6HIX - chains AW and AA of the 91 polymer chains in the assembly; structure by electron microscopy, 3.39 A resolution.

Chain AW:
Molecule: ul22m
From: Trypanosoma brucei brucei
Reference sequence: C9ZSI8 (C9ZSI8_TRYB9); residue numbers follow UniProt; this construct covers 1-278
Chain sequence (278 residues; numbered 1 to 278; the number before each row is that of its first residue):
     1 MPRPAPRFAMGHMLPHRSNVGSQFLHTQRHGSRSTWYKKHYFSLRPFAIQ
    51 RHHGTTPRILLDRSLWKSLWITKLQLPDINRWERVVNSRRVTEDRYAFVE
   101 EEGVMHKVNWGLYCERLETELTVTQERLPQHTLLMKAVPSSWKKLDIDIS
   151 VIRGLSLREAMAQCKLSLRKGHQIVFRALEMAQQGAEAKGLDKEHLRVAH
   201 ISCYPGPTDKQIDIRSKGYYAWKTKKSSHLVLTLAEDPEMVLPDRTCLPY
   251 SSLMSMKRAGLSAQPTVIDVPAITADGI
Not modelled in the structure: 1, 278

Chain AA:
Molecule: 12S rRNA
From: Trypanosoma brucei brucei
Sequence (1178 nucleotides; numbered 1 to 1178 plus 5 insertion-coded residues; 5 numbers in that range are skipped by the numbering (no residue carries them; nothing is unmodelled there); the number before each row is that of its first residue; a row labelled like 455A-455E holds insertion residues (455A, then the next letters in order)):
     1 AUUUUACCAAUUAAGAAGAAUAUUAUAAUAAUGGGUGUCUUAUAUUUUAA
    51 AUAAAUAUUUAAAUUCCGUGUAGUAAAUUUAUUAUUUGUAUUAUUUAUAU
   101 AAUAGGUGUAUUAUAUUUAAAUUUUAAAUUUGUUGUUUUAUAUUUAGAUA
   151 CAUAUUUAUAGAUUAAUAUAUUUAAAUAAUAUUUUAAAAUUUAUUGAACU
   201 GUAAUUAUUAGUUUAAUAUUUUUAGUUUGAUGUUGAAAUAUUUAAUUAAA
   251 GAUGUUACAGUUGUUCUAUAUGUACCAAAUAAAUAUAGUAAGAUUAUUUU
   301 AGUUGAAUUAAUAAAUAAAUAUUUAUUUUUCUUUGUAAAUAUUAUGAACA
   351 AUUUAAAAAUUAAUCUGUUUAACUAAAAUGUUAUAUAUAAUAAUCUAAGU
   401 UAAUUUGAAUAUUAAAAGUACAAGUAUAAUUUGUAAUUCUAAAGUAUA
   454 UU
455A-455E AAUGG
   456 UAUAUUUUUAGUAGGUAAAUGAAAAGUAUAAAUGGAUAUAACUUAAUAUU
   506 UAAUAUUUGUUUAAUGAAAAGUAUUUUAUUAUUAUAUUGUAUAGUAUUAU
   556 UAUAGUGUAUAGUUUUUUAAAAAUAUAAAAAUAUUGUUAAUAAAAUUAUC
   606 GUAUUUUAAGUGCGUUAAUUAAAUGCGUUUAUCUAAGAUAAUUAUUUAAG
   656 AUUAUUCUUGUAAAUAUAUUUAAAUAUUAAUAAUUCUUAAAAUAAAGAAA
   706 CAUCCUCAAUUGCAAUAUUAUUGUAGCAUAGUAAUUUCUUAACUAAGUAU
   756 UUAAUUUUUCCAUAGAAAAUUUUUAAAUUACAAGAAAGAAAAUAAAGUAU
   806 GAAUUAAUAUCAAAAUUUUAAUAAAAAUUAAAAAAUUAAAAUAGGGCAAG
   856 UCCUACUCUCCUUUACAAAAGAAACAUUAUGAUAUGUAAUUGUAUGUUUG
   906 AUUGGGGCAAUACUAUAUUUAUUUAUAUAGCAUAAGAACUAUAUUCUUUG
   956 AAAUUAUAAAAGGUUCGAGCAGGUUAACAAGCAUUAAAAAUAAAUGUGUU
  1006 UCAUCGUCUACUUAUUACCAUGAUUGAUUGUUCAUCAAAAUAGUAAUUCG
  1056 UUAGUUGGGUUAAAAUCGUUGUAAAGCAGAUUUGUUUAUAUAUUUAAUUU
  1106 UUAUAAUUAAUAAUAAUUAAUAUAAGUACGCAAGGAUUGAUUAUUGAAAA
  1156 AAGAAAGAAGAAUAUAAUUUAUA
Not modelled in the structure: 199-276, 304-316, 345-368, 455A-455E, 584-793, 849-874, 894-943, 956-1095, 1117-1155, 1177-1178
Sequence notes: conflict A448 (U1811 in 343546), A622 (U1985 in 343546), A636 (G1999 in 343546), G702 (A2065 in 343546), C706 (U2069 in 343546), C743 (G2106 in 343546), G752 (A2115 in 343546), U757 (A2120 in 343546), U760 (G2123 in 343546), U762 (G2125 in 343546), G789 (C2152 in 343546), G793 (U2156 in 343546), A875 (G2238 in 343546), G876 (A2239 in 343546), A877 (G2240 in 343546)

How chain AW and chain AA interact:
Residue-residue contacts (147; chain AW residue first):
  Pro2(AW) with A154(AA), base contact; A178(AA), phosphate contact
  Arg3(AW) with C151(AA), hydrogen bond to the base; A154(AA), base contact; A178(AA), hydrogen bond to the phosphate; A179(AA), salt bridge to the phosphate
  Pro4(AW) with U153(AA), sugar contact; A154(AA), base contact
  Ala5(AW) with U153(AA), base contact
  Pro6(AW) with C151(AA), base contact; U153(AA), base contact
  Arg7(AW) with U153(AA), hydrogen bond to the base
  Phe8(AW) with C151(AA), base contact
  Met10(AW) with U482(AA), base contact
  His12(AW) with U482(AA), phosphate contact
  His16(AW) with G147(AA), salt bridge to the phosphate; U295(AA), base contact
  Arg17(AW) with A148(AA), phosphate contact; U149(AA), salt bridge to the phosphate; U295(AA), hydrogen bond to the base
  Ser18(AW) with A148(AA), sugar contact; U149(AA), sugar contact; U295(AA), base contact; A296(AA), base contact
  Asn19(AW) with A148(AA), sugar contact; U149(AA), sugar contact; A150(AA), phosphate contact; U294(AA), hydrogen bond to the sugar; U295(AA), hydrogen bond to the phosphate
  Val20(AW) with A150(AA), phosphate contact; A296(AA), base contact
  Gly21(AW) with U149(AA), phosphate contact; A150(AA), sugar contact
  Ser22(AW) with U149(AA), hydrogen bond to the base; C151(AA), hydrogen bond to the phosphate
  Gln23(AW) with U149(AA), base contact; C151(AA), hydrogen bond to the phosphate; U180(AA), hydrogen bond to the sugar; A181(AA), sugar contact
  Phe24(AW) with C151(AA), base contact; U180(AA), base contact
  Leu25(AW) with U149(AA), base contact
  Thr27(AW) with U149(AA), base contact
  Gln28(AW) with U95(AA), hydrogen bond to the phosphate
  Arg29(AW) with U94(AA), sugar contact; U95(AA), sugar contact; G147(AA), phosphate contact
  His30(AW) with G147(AA), sugar contact; A148(AA), salt bridge to the phosphate
  Gly31(AW) with A146(AA), phosphate contact; G147(AA), hydrogen bond to the phosphate
  Ser32(AW) with U95(AA), hydrogen bond to the phosphate; U96(AA), phosphate contact; G147(AA), phosphate contact
  Arg33(AW) with U96(AA), salt bridge to the phosphate; A97(AA), salt bridge to the phosphate; A146(AA), phosphate contact
  Tyr37(AW) with A491(AA), hydrogen bond to the sugar; U492(AA), phosphate contact
  Lys39(AW) with A97(AA), phosphate contact; U98(AA), salt bridge to the phosphate; U145(AA), sugar contact
  His40(AW) with U144(AA), hydrogen bond to the sugar; U145(AA), phosphate contact
  Tyr41(AW) with U144(AA), hydrogen bond to the phosphate; U145(AA), hydrogen bond to the phosphate
  Phe42(AW) with U144(AA), sugar contact
  Arg45(AW) with A480(AA), hydrogen bond to the base; A491(AA), salt bridge to the phosphate
  Phe47(AW) with A487(AA), sugar contact; U488(AA), phosphate contact; G489(AA), phosphate contact
  Gln50(AW) with A483(AA), hydrogen bond to the base; A485(AA), base contact; A486(AA), base contact; G489(AA), hydrogen bond to the base
  Arg51(AW) with U95(AA), salt bridge to the phosphate
  His52(AW) with G481(AA), hydrogen bond to the base
  His53(AW) with U94(AA), salt bridge to the phosphate; U95(AA), salt bridge to the phosphate; G481(AA), sugar contact
  Gly54(AW) with A93(AA), sugar contact; U94(AA), hydrogen bond to the phosphate
  Thr55(AW) with A93(AA), phosphate contact; G481(AA), hydrogen bond to the base
  Thr56(AW) with A93(AA), hydrogen bond to the phosphate
  Pro57(AW) with G481(AA), base contact
  Arg58(AW) with U484(AA), base contact
  Ile59(AW) with U484(AA), base contact; A486(AA), hydrogen bond to the base
  Leu61(AW) with A486(AA), base contact
  Arg63(AW) with A486(AA), hydrogen bond to the sugar; A487(AA), salt bridge to the phosphate
  Trp66(AW) with A93(AA), phosphate contact
  Lys67(AW) with A20(AA), hydrogen bond to the base; A22(AA), base contact; U89(AA), base contact; U92(AA), salt bridge to the phosphate; A93(AA), salt bridge to the phosphate; U94(AA), base contact; U95(AA), base contact
  Ser68(AW) with A20(AA), base contact; U96(AA), base contact
  Leu69(AW) with A19(AA), base contact; A20(AA), base contact; U96(AA), base contact
  Ile71(AW) with A17(AA), base contact; A20(AA), phosphate contact
  Lys73(AW) with A17(AA), salt bridge to the phosphate
  Leu74(AW) with A17(AA), base contact
  Trp82(AW) with A487(AA), stacking on the base
  Arg84(AW) with A486(AA), sugar contact; A487(AA), salt bridge to the phosphate
  Val85(AW) with A486(AA), base contact
  Glu93(AW) with A487(AA), hydrogen bond to the base
  Asp94(AW) with A487(AA), base contact
  Arg95(AW) with A487(AA), base contact
  Tyr96(AW) with A487(AA), stacking on the base
  Thr132(AW) with A102(AA), base contact
  Trp142(AW) with U504(AA), phosphate contact
  Lys143(AW) with U505(AA), salt bridge to the phosphate
  Lys144(AW) with U805(AA), salt bridge to the phosphate; G806(AA), hydrogen bond to the base
  Arg153(AW) with G105(AA), hydrogen bond to the base
  Leu168(AW) with U803(AA), hydrogen bond to the sugar
  Arg169(AW) with U803(AA), salt bridge to the phosphate; A804(AA), salt bridge to the phosphate
  Lys170(AW) with A804(AA), hydrogen bond to the phosphate; U805(AA), salt bridge to the phosphate
  His200(AW) with A102(AA), hydrogen bond to the base
  Tyr204(AW) with A101(AA), sugar contact
  Asp213(AW) with A807(AA), hydrogen bond to the sugar
  Ile214(AW) with A551(AA), base contact; U552(AA), base contact
  Arg215(AW) with A551(AA), base contact
  Gly218(AW) with A551(AA), base contact
  Tyr219(AW) with A551(AA), hydrogen bond to the base
  Ala221(AW) with A807(AA), sugar contact; A808(AA), sugar contact
  Lys223(AW) with G806(AA), sugar contact; A807(AA), phosphate contact
  Thr224(AW) with G806(AA), phosphate contact; A807(AA), hydrogen bond to the phosphate
  Lys225(AW) with U805(AA), hydrogen bond to the sugar; G806(AA), phosphate contact
  Lys226(AW) with G806(AA), phosphate contact
  His229(AW) with A101(AA), phosphate contact
Also at the interface, not in a pair above, chain AW (89 interface residues in all): Gly11, Thr35, Lys38, Leu44, Phe98, Tyr220, Trp222, Val231, Thr233
Also at the interface, not in a pair above, chain AA (64 interface residues in all): A16, U23, U24, U103, A104, A152, G490, U494, A495, U511

In short:
Chain AW and chain AA form an interface of 89 and 64 residues respectively; the contacts include 37 hydrogen
bonds, 21 salt bridges and 2 aromatic stacking contacts. Among the polar pairs are Arg3(AW)-C151(AA),
Arg7(AW)-U153(AA) and Arg17(AW)-U295(AA).
Here chain AW is ul22m and chain AA is 12S rRNA, both from Trypanosoma brucei brucei. Entry 6HIX (Cryo-EM
structure of the Trypanosoma brucei mitochondrial ribosome - This entry contains the large mitoribosomal
subunit) was determined by electron microscopy (same publication as 6HIV, 6HIW, 6HIY and 6HIZ).
